Entry 1ICE (X-ray diffraction, 2.60 A resolution); this record covers chains T and B of the 3 polymer chains in the assembly.

== Chain T ==
Molecule: Tetrapeptide aldehyde
Chain sequence (5 residues; numbered 285 to 289; the number before each row is that of its first residue):
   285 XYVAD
Modified positions: ACE (acetyl group) at position 285; D289 (aspartic aldehyde; ASA)

== Chain B ==
Molecule: Interleukin-1 beta converting enzyme
Source organism: Homo sapiens
Notes: EC 3.4.22.36
Reference sequence: P29466 (I1BC_HUMAN); residues 317-404 here = UniProt positions 317-404
Chain sequence (88 residues; row label = number of the first residue in the row):
   317 AIKKAHIEKD FIAFCSSTPD NVSWRHPTMG SVFIGRLIEH MQEYACSCDV EEIFRKVRFS
   377 FEQPDGRAQM PTTERVTLTR CFYLFPGH

== Interface between chain T and chain B ==
Residue-residue contacts - 15 pairs, chain T then chain B:
  ACE_285(T) - H342(B)  hydrogen bond (backbone-side chain)
  ACE_285(T) - P343(B)
  Y286(T) - W340(B)  hydrophobic
  Y286(T) - R341(B)
  Y286(T) - H342(B)
  Y286(T) - M345(B)
  Y286(T) - V348(B)  hydrophobic
  Y286(T) - R383(B)
  V287(T) - W340(B)
  V287(T) - R341(B)  hydrogen bond (backbone-backbone)
  A288(T) - V338(B)  hydrophobic
  A288(T) - S339(B)
  A288(T) - W340(B)
  D289(T) - S339(B)  hydrogen bond (backbone-backbone)
  D289(T) - R341(B)
Also at the interface, not in a pair above, chain B (10 interface residues in all): S347

== In short ==
5 residues of chain T and 10 residues of chain B are in contact, with 3 hydrogen bonds. Polar contacts include
ACE_285(T)-H342(B), V287(T)-R341(B) and D289(T)-S339(B).
Here chain T is Tetrapeptide aldehyde and chain B is Interleukin-1 beta converting enzyme (Homo sapiens).
Entry 1ICE (Structure and mechanism of interleukin-1BETA converting enzyme) was determined by X-ray
diffraction.
